PDB entry 4YO5 | X-ray diffraction, 3.35 A resolution | chains A and D of the 12 polymer chains in the assembly

Chain A (and D):
Name: TssA
From: Escherichia coli 042
Notes: chain D of this document is another copy of the same molecule, construct and numbering; everything in this record applies to it too
Reference sequence: B7LFT5 (B7LFT5_ECO55); residue numbers follow UniProt; this construct covers 401-529
Sequence (131 residues; numbered 399 to 529; the number before each row is that of its first residue):
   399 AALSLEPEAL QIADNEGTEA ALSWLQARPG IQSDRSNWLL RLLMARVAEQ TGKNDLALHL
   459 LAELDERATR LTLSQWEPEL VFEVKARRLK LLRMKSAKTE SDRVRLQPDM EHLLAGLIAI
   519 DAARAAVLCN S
Construct notes: expression tag (399-400)
Modified / non-standard residues: Mse442 (selenomethionine; parent Met); Mse492 (selenomethionine; parent Met); Mse508 (selenomethionine; parent Met)

Interface between chain A and chain D:
Contacting residue pairs (9):
  Gln424(A) - Gln430(D)  hydrogen bond (backbone-side chain)
  Pro427(A) - Pro427(D)
  Gly428(A) - Arg426(D)
  Gly428(A) - Pro427(D)  hydrogen bond (backbone-backbone)
  Gly428(A) - Gly428(D)
  Gly428(A) - Ile429(D)
  Ile429(A) - Ile429(D)
  Gln430(A) - Ile429(D)
  Gln430(A) - Asn435(D)  hydrogen bond
Also at the interface, not in a pair above, chain D (7 interface residues in all): Ser431

Overview:
The interface between chain A and chain D involves 5 residues on one side and 7 on the other, with 3 hydrogen
bonds. Polar pairs include Gln424(A)-Gln430(D), Gln430(A)-Asn435(D) and Gly428(A)-Pro427(D).
Chain A and chain D are both TssA (Escherichia coli 042); the structure, EAEC T6SS TssA-Cterminus, was
determined by X-ray diffraction.
